PDB entry 7QE3 | X-ray diffraction, 2.20 A resolution | chain AAA

Chain AAA:
Protein: Sarol-1
Source organism: Salpingoeca rosetta
Reference sequence: F2UID9 (F2UID9_SALR5); numbering as in UniProt (aligned over 1-329)
Sequence (350 residues; numbered -20 to 329; the number before each row is that of its first residue; numbers below 1 keep their minus sign (Mse-20 is residue -20)):
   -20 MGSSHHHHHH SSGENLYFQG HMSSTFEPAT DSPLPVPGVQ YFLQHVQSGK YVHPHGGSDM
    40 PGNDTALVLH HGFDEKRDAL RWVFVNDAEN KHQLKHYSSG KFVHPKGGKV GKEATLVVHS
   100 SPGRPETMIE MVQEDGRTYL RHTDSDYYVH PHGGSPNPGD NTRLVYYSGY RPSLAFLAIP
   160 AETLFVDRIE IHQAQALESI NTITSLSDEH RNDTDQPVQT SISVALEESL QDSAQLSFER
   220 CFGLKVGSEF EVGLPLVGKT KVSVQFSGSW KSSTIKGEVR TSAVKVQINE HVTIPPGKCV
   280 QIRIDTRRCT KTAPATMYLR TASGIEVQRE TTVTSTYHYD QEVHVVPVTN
Not modelled in the structure: -20 to 3, 329
Sequence notes: initiating methionine (-20); expression tag (-19 to 0)
Modified residues: Mse-20, Mse1 (selenomethionine); Mse39, Mse107, Mse110, Mse296 (selenomethionine; parent Met)
Residues lining bound ligands: 2-acetamido-2-deoxy-beta-D-galactopyranose (NGA): Glu92, His129, Pro130, His131, Gly132, Gly133, Val144, Tyr146, Arg150

Overview:
Bound to chain AAA: 2-acetamido-2-deoxy-beta-D-galactopyranose.
Chain AAA is Sarol-1 (Salpingoeca rosetta); the structure, Se-M variant of B-trefoil lectin from Salpingoeca
rosetta in complex with GalNAc, was determined by X-ray diffraction, deposited together with 7QE4 and 7R55.
